7BGB - chains B and C of the 10 polymer chains in the assembly; structure by electron microscopy, 3.40 A resolution.

# Chain B
Molecule: 451-nt RNA strand
Organism: Homo sapiens
Sequence (451 nucleotides; row label = number of the first residue in the row):
     1 GGGUUGCGGAGGGUGGGCCUGGGAGGGGUGGUGGCCAUUUUUUGUCUAAC
    51 CCUAACUGAGAAGGGCGUAGGCGCCGUGCUUUUGCUCCCCGCGCGCUGUU
   101 UUUCUCGCUGACUUUCAGCGGGCGGAAAAGCCUCGGCCUGCCGCCUUCCA
   151 CCGUUCAUUCUAGAGCAAACAAAAAAUGUCAGCUGCUGGCCCGUUCGCCC
   201 CUCCCGGGGACCUGCGGCGGGUCGCCUGCCCAGCCCCCGAACCCCGCCUG
   251 GAGGCCGCGGUCGGCCCGGGGCUUCUCCGGAGGCACCCACUGCCACCGCG
   301 AAGAGUUGGGCUCUGUCAGCCGCGGGUCUCUCGGGGGCGAGGGCGAGGUU
   351 CAGGCCUUUCAGGCCGCAGGAAGAGGAACGGAGCGAGUCCCCGCGCGCGG
   401 CGCGAUUCCCUGAGCUGUGGGACGUGCACCCAGGACUCGGCUCACACAUG
   451 C
Not modelled in the structure: 1-210, 219-361, 393-396, 450-451
What the authors report for this chain:
  - contacts within the chain: A377/C447 (pi stacking)
  - mutagenesis - G414C: abolished binding to Telomerase Cajal body protein 1 (citing earlier work)
  - mutagenesis - U418C: decreased expression (citing earlier work)

# Chain C
Name: H/ACA ribonucleoprotein complex subunit DKC1
Organism: Homo sapiens
Notes: EC 5.4.99.-
UniProtKB: O60832 (DKC1_HUMAN); residues 1-514 here = UniProt positions 1-514
Chain sequence (514 residues; each row starts with the number of its first residue):
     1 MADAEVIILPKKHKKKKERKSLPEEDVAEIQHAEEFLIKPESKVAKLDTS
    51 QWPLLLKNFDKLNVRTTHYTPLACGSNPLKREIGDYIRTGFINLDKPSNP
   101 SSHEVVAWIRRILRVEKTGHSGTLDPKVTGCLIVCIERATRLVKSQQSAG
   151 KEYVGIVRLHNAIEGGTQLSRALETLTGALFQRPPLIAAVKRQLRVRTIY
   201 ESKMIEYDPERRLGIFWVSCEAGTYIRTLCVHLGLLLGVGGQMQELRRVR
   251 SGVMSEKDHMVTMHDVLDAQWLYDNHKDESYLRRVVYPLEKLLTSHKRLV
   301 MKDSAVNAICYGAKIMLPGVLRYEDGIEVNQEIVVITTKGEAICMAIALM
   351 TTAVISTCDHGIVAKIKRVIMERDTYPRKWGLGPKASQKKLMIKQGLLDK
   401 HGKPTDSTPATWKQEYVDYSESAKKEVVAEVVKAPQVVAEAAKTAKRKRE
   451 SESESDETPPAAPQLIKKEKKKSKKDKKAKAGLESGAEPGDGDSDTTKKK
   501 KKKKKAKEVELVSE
Not modelled in the structure: 1-35, 186-193, 401-514
Curated features (UniProtKB/Swiss-Prot):
  - region: Ala-2 to Ser-21 (Nucleolar localization)
  - active site: Asp-125 (Nucleophile)
  - modified residue: Ala-2 (N-acetylalanine), Ser-21 (Phosphoserine), Ser-387 (Phosphoserine), Ser-451 (Phosphoserine), Ser-453 (Phosphoserine), Ser-455 (Phosphoserine), Thr-458 (Phosphothreonine), Ser-485 (Phosphoserine), Ser-494 (Phosphoserine), Ser-513 (Phosphoserine)
  - cross-link (Glycyl lysine isopeptide (Lys-Gly)): Lys-20 (interchain with G-Cter in SUMO2), Lys-39 (interchain with G-Cter in SUMO2), Lys-43 (interchain with G-Cter in SUMO2), Lys-191 (interchain with G-Cter in SUMO2), Lys-394 (interchain with G-Cter in SUMO2), Lys-413 (interchain with G-Cter in SUMO1), Lys-424 (interchain with G-Cter in SUMO2), Lys-433 (interchain with G-Cter in SUMO2), Lys-467 (interchain with G-Cter in SUMO2)
What the authors report for this chain:
  - self-association interface (contacts with another copy of this molecule): Phe-36 to Leu-55

# How chain B and chain C interact
Contacting residue pairs (37):
  C212(B) with Gly-312(C), sugar contact
  U213(B) with Gly-312(C), sugar contact; Val-369(C), phosphate contact; Arg-373(C), hydrogen bond to the base
  G214(B) with Arg-141(C), phosphate contact; Arg-368(C), salt bridge to the phosphate; Val-369(C), hydrogen bond to the phosphate
  C215(B) with Arg-141(C), salt bridge to the phosphate; Arg-368(C), salt bridge to the phosphate
  G216(B) with Lys-117(C), salt bridge to the phosphate
  G369(B) with Tyr-311(C), sugar contact; Arg-373(C), hydrogen bond to the sugar
  G370(B) with Tyr-311(C), sugar contact; Arg-378(C), salt bridge to the phosphate
  A372(B) with Tyr-311(C), base contact; Gly-312(C), hydrogen bond to the base; Ala-313(C), base contact; Trp-380(C), phosphate contact
  G373(B) with Met-316(C), base contact; His-360(C), base contact; Trp-380(C), phosphate contact; Lys-385(C), sugar contact; Ala-386(C), sugar contact; Lys-400(C), hydrogen bond to the base
  A374(B) with Lys-302(C), phosphate contact; Ala-305(C), base contact; Ala-308(C), base contact; Met-316(C), base contact; Pro-318(C), sugar contact; Gly-319(C), hydrogen bond to the sugar; His-360(C), salt bridge to the phosphate
  G375(B) with Lys-302(C), salt bridge to the phosphate; Ser-304(C), phosphate contact; Lys-379(C), hydrogen bond to the base; Leu-382(C), base contact
  G376(B) with His-68(C), phosphate contact
  A377(B) with His-68(C), salt bridge to the phosphate
Other interface residues (no listed pair), chain B (15 interface residues in all): G362, A371
Other interface residues (no listed pair), chain C (33 interface residues in all): Thr-70, Lys-144, Lys-314, Ile-366, Gly-381, Gly-383, Pro-384, Leu-398, Asp-399

# Summary
15 residues of chain B and 33 residues of chain C are in contact; the contacts include 7 hydrogen bonds and 8
salt bridges. Among the polar pairs are U213(B)/Arg-373(C), A372(B)/Gly-312(C) and G373(B)/Lys-400(C). The
paper reports that G414C of chain B abolishes binding to Telomerase Cajal body protein 1; a self-association
interface involving Phe-36(C).
Chain B is a 451-nt RNA strand and chain C is H/ACA ribonucleoprotein complex subunit DKC1, both from Homo
sapiens; the structure, The H/ACA RNP lobe of human telomerase, was determined by electron microscopy,
deposited together with 7BG9.
